PDB entry 6KCB | X-ray diffraction, 1.80 A resolution | chain A

Chain A:
Name: Lysozyme C
Organism: Gallus gallus
Notes: EC 3.2.1.17
UniProt: P00698 (LYSC_CHICK); numbering as in UniProt (aligned over 1-147)
Amino-acid sequence (147 residues; numbered 1 to 147; the number before each row is that of its first residue):
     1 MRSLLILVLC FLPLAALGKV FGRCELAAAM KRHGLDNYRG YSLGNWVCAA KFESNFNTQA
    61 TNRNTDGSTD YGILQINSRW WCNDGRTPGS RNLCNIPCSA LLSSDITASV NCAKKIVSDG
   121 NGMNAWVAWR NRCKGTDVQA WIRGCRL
Disordered / not traced: 1-18
Cystine bridges: Cys-24/Cys-145, Cys-48/Cys-133, Cys-82/Cys-98, Cys-94/Cys-112
Metal / ion sites: Na+ site 1 near Arg-39 (its only coordinating residue here); Na+ site 2: Ser-78, Cys-82, Ser-90, Arg-91
Swiss-Prot annotation at these positions:
  - active site: Glu-53, Asp-70
  - binding site (substrate): Asp-119
  - natural variant: Tyr-71 (Y71F; Y71S)

In short:
Ser-78, Cys-82, Ser-90 and Arg-91 form the Na+ site 2. Curated annotation (UniProt) lists active-site residues
Glu-53 and Asp-70 and substrate-binding residue Asp-119.
Chain A is Lysozyme C (Gallus gallus); the structure, Room temperature structure of lysozyme delivered in
shortening A by serial millisecond crystallography, was determined by X-ray diffraction together with 6KCA,
6KCC and 6KCD from the same study.
